4KQ1 - chains A and C of the 4 polymer chains in the assembly; structure by X-ray diffraction, 2.66 A resolution.

Chain A (and C):
Name: Gsy2p
Organism: Saccharomyces cerevisiae FostersO
Notes: EC 2.4.1.11; chain C of this document is another copy of the same molecule, construct and numbering; everything in this record applies to it too
UniProt: E7NKU1 (E7NKU1_YEASO); residue numbers follow UniProt; this construct covers 1-705
Amino-acid sequence (724 residues; each row starts with the number of its first residue; numbers below 1 keep their minus sign (Met-18 is residue -18)):
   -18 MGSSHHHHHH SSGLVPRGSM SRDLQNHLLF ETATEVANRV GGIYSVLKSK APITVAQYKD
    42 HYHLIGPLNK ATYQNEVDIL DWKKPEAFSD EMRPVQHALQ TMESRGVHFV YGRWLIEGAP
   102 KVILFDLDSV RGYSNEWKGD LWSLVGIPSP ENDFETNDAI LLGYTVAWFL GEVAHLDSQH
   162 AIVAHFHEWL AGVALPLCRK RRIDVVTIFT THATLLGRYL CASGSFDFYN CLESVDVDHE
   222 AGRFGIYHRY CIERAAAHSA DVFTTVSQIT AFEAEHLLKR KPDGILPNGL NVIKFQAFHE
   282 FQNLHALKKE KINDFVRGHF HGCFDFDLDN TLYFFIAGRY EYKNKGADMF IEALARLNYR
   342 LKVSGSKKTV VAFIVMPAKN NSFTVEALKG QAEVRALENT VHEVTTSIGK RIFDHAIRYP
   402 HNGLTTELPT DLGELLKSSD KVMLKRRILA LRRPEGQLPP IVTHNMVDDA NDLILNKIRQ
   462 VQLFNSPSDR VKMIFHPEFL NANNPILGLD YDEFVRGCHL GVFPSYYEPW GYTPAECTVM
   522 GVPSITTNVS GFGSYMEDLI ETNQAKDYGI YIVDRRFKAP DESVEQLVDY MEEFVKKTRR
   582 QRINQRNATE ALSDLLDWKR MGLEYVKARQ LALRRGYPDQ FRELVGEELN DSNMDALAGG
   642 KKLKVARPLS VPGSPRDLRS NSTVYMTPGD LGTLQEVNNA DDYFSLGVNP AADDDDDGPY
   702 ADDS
Disordered / not traced: -18 to 1, 640-705
Differences from the reference sequence: initiating methionine (-18); expression tag (-17 to 0); engineered mutation Ala589 (Arg in E7NKU1), Ala592 (Arg in E7NKU1)
Small-molecule neighbours:
  - 6-O-phosphono-alpha-D-glucopyranose (G6P): Gln283, Asn284, His286, Ala287, Lys290, His500, Arg580, Arg583, Ile584, Arg587
  - uridine-5'-monophosphate (U5P): Ala318, Gly319, Arg320, Lys326, Val356, Phe480, Leu481, Tyr492, Glu509, Gly512, Tyr513, Thr514, Glu517
What the authors report for this chain:
  - binding site for uridine-5'-monophosphate: Arg320, Lys326, Phe480, Leu481, Tyr492, Thr514, Glu517
  - catalytic residues: Arg199, Arg320, Lys326 (proposed by the authors, not directly observed)
  - catalytic residues: His193 (citing earlier work)

Interface between chain A and chain C:
Contacting residue pairs (23; chain A residue first):
  Ser363(A) - Lys370(C)
  Phe364(A) - Val366(C)
  Val366(A) - Phe364(C)
  Val366(A) - Val366(C)  hydrophobic
  Leu369(A) - Val366(C)  hydrophobic
  Leu369(A) - Leu369(C)  hydrophobic
  Lys370(A) - Ser363(C)  hydrogen bond
  Ala373(A) - Pro486(C)  hydrophobic
  Arg427(A) - Asn482(C)  hydrogen bond
  Arg427(A) - Ala483(C)
  Arg427(A) - Asn484(C)
  Arg427(A) - Asp491(C)  salt bridge
  Arg428(A) - Ala483(C)  hydrogen bond (side chain-backbone)
  Arg428(A) - Asn484(C)
  Ala431(A) - Asn484(C)
  Asn482(A) - Arg427(C)
  Ala483(A) - Arg427(C)
  Ala483(A) - Arg428(C)  hydrogen bond (backbone-side chain)
  Asn484(A) - Arg427(C)  hydrogen bond (side chain-backbone)
  Asn484(A) - Arg428(C)
  Asn484(A) - Ala431(C)
  Pro486(A) - Ala373(C)  hydrophobic
  Asp491(A) - Arg427(C)  salt bridge
Interface residues without a listed pair, chain A (15 interface residues in all): Gln372
Interface residues without a listed pair, chain C (15 interface residues in all): Gln372

Overview:
Chain A and chain C each contribute 15 residues to their interface; the contacts include 5 hydrogen bonds and
2 salt bridges. Polar contacts include Arg427(A)-Asp491(C), Lys370(A)-Ser363(C) and Arg427(A)-Asn482(C). From
the paper: catalytic residues Arg199(A), Arg320(A) and Lys326(A) among others; a binding site for
uridine-5'-monophosphate at Arg320(A), Lys326(A) and Phe480(A) among others.
Chain A and chain C are both Gsy2p (Saccharomyces cerevisiae FostersO); the structure, Crystal structure of
yeast glycogen synthase in complex with uridine-5'-monophosphate, was determined by X-ray diffraction,
deposited together with 4KQ2 and 4KQM.
